8UCK - chains d and g of the 10 polymer chains in the assembly; structure by electron microscopy, 3.26 A resolution.

Chain d:
Protein: Cytochrome c oxidase subunit 4
Source organism: Komagataella pastoris
UniProtKB: F2QT92 (F2QT92_KOMPC); residue numbers follow UniProt; this construct covers 44-160
Amino-acid sequence (117 residues; numbered 44 to 160; the number before each row is that of its first residue):
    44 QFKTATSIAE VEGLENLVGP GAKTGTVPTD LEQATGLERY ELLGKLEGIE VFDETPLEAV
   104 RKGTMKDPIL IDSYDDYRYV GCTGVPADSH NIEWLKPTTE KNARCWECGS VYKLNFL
Metal / ion sites: Zn2+: Cys-125, His-133, Cys-148, Cys-151

Chain g:
Protein: Cytochrome c oxidase subunit 7
Source organism: Komagataella pastoris
UniProtKB: F2QS38 (F2QS38_KOMPC); residues 3-60 here correspond to UniProt positions 23-80 (UniProt number = residue number + 20)
Amino-acid sequence (58 residues; row label = number of the first residue in the row):
     3 TATEKIIELQ KFYQSTNKPI YAAHPRSKYY LIPYFGLLGV SVAATLFYTG RACFGIKD

How chain d and chain g interact:
Pairs across the interface (14):
  Gln-44(d) / Lys-13(g)  hydrogen bond (side chain-backbone)
  Gln-44(d) / Gln-16(g)  hydrogen bond (side chain-backbone)
  Gln-44(d) / Ser-17(g)  hydrogen bond
  Val-61(d) / Gln-16(g)
  Gly-62(d) / Ile-9(g)
  Pro-63(d) / Ile-9(g)
  Gly-64(d) / Ile-9(g)
  Ala-65(d) / Glu-6(g)
  Lys-66(d) / Glu-6(g)
  Thr-67(d) / Thr-5(g)
  Glu-75(d) / Ile-9(g)
  Gln-76(d) / Glu-6(g)  hydrogen bond
  Gln-76(d) / Ile-8(g)
  Thr-78(d) / Gln-12(g)
Also at the interface, not in a pair above, chain d (12 interface residues in all): Leu-57
Also at the interface, not in a pair above, chain g (9 interface residues in all): Ala-4

In short:
12 residues of chain d and 9 residues of chain g are in contact, with 4 hydrogen bonds. Among the polar pairs
are Gln-44(d)/Lys-13(g), Gln-44(d)/Gln-16(g) and Gln-44(d)/Ser-17(g). Cys-125(d), His-133(d), Cys-148(d) and
Cys-151(d) form the Zn2+ site.
Chain d is Cytochrome c oxidase subunit 4 and chain g is Cytochrome c oxidase subunit 7, both from
Komagataella pastoris; the structure, Komagataella pastoris Cytochrome c oxidase (9 subunits) in complex with
human VMAT2, was determined by electron microscopy.
